7AV2 - chain A; structure by X-ray diffraction, 1.95 A resolution.

[Chain A]
Name: Leukotriene A-4 hydrolase
Source organism: Homo sapiens
Notes: EC 3.3.2.6
Reference sequence: P09960 (LKHA4_HUMAN); residues 1-610 here correspond to UniProt positions 2-611 (UniProt number = residue number + 1)
Sequence (613 residues; each row starts with the number of its first residue; numbers below 1 keep their minus sign (Gly-2 is residue -2)):
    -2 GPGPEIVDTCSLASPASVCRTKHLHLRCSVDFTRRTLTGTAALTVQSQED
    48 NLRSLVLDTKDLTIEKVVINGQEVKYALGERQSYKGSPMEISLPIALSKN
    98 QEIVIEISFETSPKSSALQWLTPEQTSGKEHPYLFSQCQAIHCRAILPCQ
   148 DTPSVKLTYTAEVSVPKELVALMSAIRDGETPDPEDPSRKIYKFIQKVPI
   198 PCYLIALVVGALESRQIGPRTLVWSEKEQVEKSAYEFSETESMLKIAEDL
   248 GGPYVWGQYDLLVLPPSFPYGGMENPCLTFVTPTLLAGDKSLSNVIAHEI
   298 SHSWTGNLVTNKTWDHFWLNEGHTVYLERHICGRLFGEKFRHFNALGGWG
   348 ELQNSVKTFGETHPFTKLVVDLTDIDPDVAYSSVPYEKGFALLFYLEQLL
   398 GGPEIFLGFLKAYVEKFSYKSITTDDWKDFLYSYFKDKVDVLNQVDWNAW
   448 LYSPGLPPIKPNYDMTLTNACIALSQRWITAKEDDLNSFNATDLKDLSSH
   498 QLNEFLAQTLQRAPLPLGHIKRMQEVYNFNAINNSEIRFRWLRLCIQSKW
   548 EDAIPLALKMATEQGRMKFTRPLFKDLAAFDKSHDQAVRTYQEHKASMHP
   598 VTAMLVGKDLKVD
Disordered / not traced: -2 to 3
Construct notes: expression tag (-2 to 0)
Ion coordination: ytterbium (III) ion site 1: Asp47, Asp481 (together with acetate ion); ytterbium (III) ion site 2 near Asp175 (its only coordinating residue here); Zn2+: His295, His299, Glu318
Residues lining bound ligands: (4-phenoxyphenyl)methanol (RZN): Gln136, Ala137, Tyr267, Trp311, Phe314, Leu365, Val367, Leu369, Pro374, Asp375, Ala377, Tyr378, Pro382
UniProt features mapped onto this chain:
  - active site: Glu296 (Proton acceptor), Tyr383 (Proton donor)
  - binding site (a peptide): Gln134 to Gln136, Pro266 to Glu271, Arg563 to Lys565
  - binding site (Zn(2+)): His295, His299, Glu318
  - site: Glu271 (Pro-Gly-Pro binding), Asp375 (Essential for epoxide hydrolase activity, but not for aminopeptidase activity), Tyr378 (Covalently modified during suicide inhibition by leukotrienes), Gly562 (Pro-Gly-Pro binding)
  - modified residue: Lys72 (N6-acetyllysine), Lys336 (N6-acetyllysine), Lys413 (N6-acetyllysine), Ser415 (Phosphoserine), Lys572 (N6-acetyllysine)

[Summary]
Bound to chain A: (4-phenoxyphenyl)methanol. Asp47 and Asp481 form the ytterbium (III) ion site 1. The Zn2+
site is built by His295, His299 and Glu318. UniProt lists active-site residues Glu296 and Tyr383, 12
peptide-binding residues and 3 Zn2+-binding residues.
Chain A is Leukotriene A-4 hydrolase (Homo sapiens); the structure, LTA4 hydrolase in complex with fragment1,
was determined by X-ray diffraction together with 7AUZ, 7AV0 and 7AV1 from the same study.
